8Z9X - chains B and A; structure by electron microscopy, 2.96 A resolution.

# Chain B (and A)
Name: ATP-binding cassette sub-family D member 3
Organism: Homo sapiens
Notes: EC 3.1.2.-, 7.6.2.-; chain A of this document is another copy of the same molecule, construct and numbering; everything in this record applies to it too
UniProt: P28288 (ABCD3_HUMAN); residue numbers follow UniProt; this construct covers 50-659
Chain sequence (668 residues; row label = number of the first residue in the row; numbers below 1 keep their minus sign (Met-8 is residue -8)):
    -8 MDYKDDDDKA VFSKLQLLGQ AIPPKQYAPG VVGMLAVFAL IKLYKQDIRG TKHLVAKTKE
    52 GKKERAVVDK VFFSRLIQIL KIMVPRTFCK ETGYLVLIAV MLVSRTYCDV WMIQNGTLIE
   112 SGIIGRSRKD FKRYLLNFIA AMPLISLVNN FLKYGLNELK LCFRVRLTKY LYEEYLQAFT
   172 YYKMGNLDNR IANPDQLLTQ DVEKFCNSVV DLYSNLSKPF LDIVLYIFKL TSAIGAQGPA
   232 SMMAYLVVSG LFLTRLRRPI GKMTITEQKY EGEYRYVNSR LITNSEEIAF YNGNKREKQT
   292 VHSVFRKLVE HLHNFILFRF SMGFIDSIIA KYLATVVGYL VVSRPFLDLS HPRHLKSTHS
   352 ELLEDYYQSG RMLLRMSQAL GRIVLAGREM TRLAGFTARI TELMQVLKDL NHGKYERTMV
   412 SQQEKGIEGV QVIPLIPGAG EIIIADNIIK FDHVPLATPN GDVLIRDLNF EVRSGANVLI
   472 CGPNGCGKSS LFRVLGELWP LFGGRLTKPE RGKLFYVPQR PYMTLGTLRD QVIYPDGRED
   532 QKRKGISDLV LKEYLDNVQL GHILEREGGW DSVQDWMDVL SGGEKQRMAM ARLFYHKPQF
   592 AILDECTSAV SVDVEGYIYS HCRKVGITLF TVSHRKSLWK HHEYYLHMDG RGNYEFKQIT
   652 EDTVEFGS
Not modelled in the structure: -8 to 59, 407-427, 648-659
Differences from the reference sequence: initiating methionine (-8); expression tag (-7 to 49)
Ligand contacts: phytanoyl-CoA (A1L1A): Phe211, Ile214, Val215, Ile218, Phe219, Met233, Leu237, Val238, Gly241, Leu242, Ala321, Lys322, Ala325, Thr326, Gly329, Tyr330, Tyr357, Gly361, Leu364, Leu365, Ser368, Gln369, Leu371, Gly372, Ile374, Val375
Curated features (UniProtKB/Swiss-Prot):
  - binding site (ATP): Gly473 to Ser480
  - modified residue: Lys61 (N6-acetyllysine), Lys260 (N6-acetyllysine), Lys399 (N6-acetyllysine), Lys533 (N6-acetyllysine), Ser659 (Phosphoserine)
  - glycosylation (N-linked (GlcNAc...) asparagine): Asn106, Asn206
  - mutagenesis: Ile70 to Leu71 (Abolishes localization to peroxisomes), Ile307 to Leu308 (Abolishes localization to peroxisomes), Gly478 (G478R: Decreased ATP-binding affinity), Ser572 (S572I: Decreased ATPase activity)
What the authors report for this chain:
  - mutagenesis - E596Q: decreased catalytic activity
  - binding site for phytanoyl-CoA: Glu111, Val215, Ala321, Lys322, Thr326, Tyr330, Gly372, Ile374, Val375
  - mutagenesis - E111A, K322A, Y330A: decreased catalytic activity on phytanoyl-CoA
  - mutagenesis - R96A, S205A, K209A, Y323A, R373A: abolished catalytic activity on phytanoyl-CoA

# Chain B / chain A interface
Residue-residue contacts (240):
  Ile110(B) with Tyr330(A), hydrophobic
  Glu111(B) with Tyr357(A); Tyr358(A), hydrogen bond
  Gly113(B) with Leu338(A)
  Ile114(B) with Ser334(A); Phe337(A); Tyr357(A)
  Ile115(B) with Phe337(A), hydrophobic; Leu353(A); Tyr357(A), hydrophobic
  Arg117(B) with Pro336(A), hydrogen bond (side chain-backbone); Phe337(A), hydrogen bond (side chain-backbone); Leu338(A); Asp339(A), hydrogen bond (side chain-backbone); Leu340(A); Leu346(A), hydrogen bond (side chain-backbone); Leu353(A)
  Ser118(B) with Leu338(A)
  Arg119(B) with Arg335(A); Leu338(A), hydrogen bond (side chain-backbone)
  Phe122(B) with Ser334(A); Arg335(A)
  Leu126(B) with Tyr330(A), hydrophobic
  Phe129(B) with Tyr323(A); Thr326(A); Val327(A), hydrophobic
  Ile130(B) with Val327(A), hydrophobic
  Met133(B) with Ile319(A), hydrophobic; Tyr323(A), hydrophobic; Leu324(A), hydrophobic
  Pro134(B) with Phe315(A); Ile319(A), hydrophobic
  Ile136(B) with Tyr323(A)
  Ser137(B) with Phe315(A), hydrogen bond (side chain-backbone); Ser318(A), hydrogen bond; Ile319(A); Tyr323(A)
  Leu138(B) with Phe315(A), hydrophobic
  Asn141(B) with Phe311(A); Gly314(A); Phe315(A), hydrogen bond (side chain-backbone); Ser318(A)
  Phe142(B) with Phe311(A), hydrophobic
  Tyr145(B) with Ile307(A), hydrophobic; Leu308(A), hydrophobic; Phe311(A), hydrophobic
  Asn148(B) with Ile307(A); Arg310(A)
  Glu149(B) with His304(A), salt bridge; Ile307(A)
  Leu152(B) with Glu301(A); Leu303(A), hydrophobic
  Arg155(B) with Glu262(A), salt bridge; Phe296(A)
  Val156(B) with Glu301(A)
  Thr159(B) with Tyr265(A); Phe296(A)
  Lys160(B) with Phe296(A); Arg297(A)
  Tyr163(B) with Tyr265(A); Asn269(A), hydrogen bond; Lys289(A)
  Glu164(B) with Lys289(A), salt bridge
  Tyr166(B) with Leu272(A), hydrophobic; Ile273(A)
  Leu167(B) with Asn285(A); Lys289(A)
  Gln168(B) with Asn285(A)
  Ala169(B) with Asn285(A)
  Phe170(B) with Ala280(A)
  Tyr172(B) with Ser276(A); Asn283(A); Asn285(A), hydrogen bond
  Tyr173(B) with Ser276(A)
  Pro185(B) with Ile273(A), hydrophobic
  Asp186(B) with Ile273(A)
  Thr190(B) with Tyr265(A); Arg266(A), hydrogen bond; Asn269(A)
  Gln191(B) with Arg266(A), hydrogen bond
  Glu194(B) with Arg266(A), salt bridge
  Glu262(B) with Arg155(A), salt bridge
  Tyr265(B) with Tyr163(A); Thr190(A)
  Arg266(B) with Arg155(A); Gln187(A); Thr190(A), hydrogen bond; Gln191(A), hydrogen bond; Glu194(A), salt bridge
  Tyr267(B) with Leu516(A), hydrophobic
  Val268(B) with Leu516(A), hydrophobic
  Asn269(B) with Tyr163(A), hydrogen bond; Thr190(A)
  Arg271(B) with Tyr513(A), hydrogen bond; Met514(A), hydrogen bond (side chain-backbone); Thr515(A); Leu516(A); Met568(A)
  Leu272(B) with Leu167(A), hydrophobic
  Ile273(B) with Tyr166(A); Pro185(A), hydrophobic; Asp186(A)
  Asn275(B) with Arg511(A); Tyr513(A)
  Ser276(B) with Tyr172(A); Tyr173(A)
  Glu277(B) with Arg484(A), salt bridge; Leu489(A)
  Glu278(B) with Pro509(A); Arg511(A), salt bridge; Pro512(A); Tyr513(A), hydrogen bond (side chain-backbone)
  Ile279(B) with Tyr525(A)
  Ala280(B) with Phe170(A); Leu489(A), hydrophobic
  Phe281(B) with Phe483(A); Arg484(A); Gly487(A); Leu489(A), hydrophobic; Arg502(A); Leu505(A); Tyr507(A), hydrophobic
  Tyr282(B) with Leu505(A); Phe506(A), hydrophobic; Tyr513(A); Tyr525(A), hydrophobic
  Asn283(B) with Tyr172(A), hydrogen bond (backbone-side chain); Arg502(A)
  Gly284(B) with Tyr525(A), hydrogen bond (backbone-side chain)
  Asn285(B) with Gln168(A); Ala169(A); Tyr172(A), hydrogen bond
  Arg287(B) with Thr515(A); Leu516(A); Tyr525(A)
  Glu288(B) with Tyr513(A), hydrogen bond; Tyr525(A)
  Lys289(B) with Tyr163(A); Glu164(A); Leu167(A)
  Val292(B) with Tyr163(A), hydrophobic
  Phe296(B) with Arg155(A); Thr159(A); Lys160(A)
  Arg297(B) with Lys160(A)
  Glu301(B) with Leu152(A); Val156(A)
  Leu303(B) with Leu152(A), hydrophobic
  His304(B) with Glu149(A), salt bridge
  Ile307(B) with Tyr145(A), hydrophobic; Asn148(A); Glu149(A)
  Leu308(B) with Tyr145(A), hydrophobic
  Arg310(B) with Asn148(A)
  Phe311(B) with Asn141(A); Phe142(A), hydrophobic; Tyr145(A), hydrophobic
  Gly314(B) with Asn141(A)
  Phe315(B) with Pro134(A); Ser137(A), hydrogen bond (backbone-side chain); Leu138(A); Asn141(A), hydrogen bond (backbone-side chain)
  Ser318(B) with Ser137(A), hydrogen bond; Asn141(A)
  Ile319(B) with Met133(A), hydrophobic; Pro134(A), hydrophobic; Ser137(A)
  Tyr323(B) with Phe129(A); Met133(A), hydrophobic; Ile136(A); Ser137(A); Asn140(A)
  Leu324(B) with Met133(A), hydrophobic
  Thr326(B) with Phe129(A)
  Val327(B) with Phe129(A), hydrophobic; Ile130(A), hydrophobic
  Tyr330(B) with Ile110(A), hydrophobic; Phe122(A), hydrophobic; Leu126(A), hydrophobic
  Leu331(B) with Phe122(A), hydrophobic
  Ser334(B) with Ile114(A); Phe122(A)
  Arg335(B) with Arg119(A); Phe122(A)
  Pro336(B) with Arg117(A), hydrogen bond (backbone-side chain)
  Phe337(B) with Ile114(A); Arg117(A), hydrogen bond (backbone-side chain)
  Leu338(B) with Gly113(A); Ile114(A); Ser118(A); Arg119(A), hydrogen bond (backbone-side chain); Phe122(A), hydrophobic
  Asp339(B) with Arg117(A), hydrogen bond (backbone-side chain)
  Leu340(B) with Arg117(A)
  Leu346(B) with Arg117(A), hydrogen bond (backbone-side chain)
  Leu353(B) with Ile115(A); Arg117(A)
  Leu354(B) with Ile115(A), hydrophobic; Leu354(A), hydrophobic
  Tyr357(B) with Glu111(A); Ile114(A); Ile115(A), hydrophobic
  Tyr358(B) with Glu111(A), hydrogen bond; Leu354(A); Tyr358(A)
  Phe483(B) with Phe281(A)
  Arg484(B) with Phe281(A)
  Gly487(B) with Phe281(A)
  Leu489(B) with Glu277(A); Ala280(A), hydrophobic
  Arg502(B) with Phe281(A); Asn283(A)
  Leu505(B) with Phe281(A)
  Phe506(B) with Tyr282(A), hydrophobic
  Tyr507(B) with Glu277(A); Phe281(A), hydrophobic; Tyr282(A)
  Pro509(B) with Glu278(A)
  Arg511(B) with Asn275(A), hydrogen bond; Glu278(A), salt bridge
  Pro512(B) with Glu278(A)
  Tyr513(B) with Arg271(A), hydrogen bond; Asn275(A); Glu278(A), hydrogen bond (backbone-side chain); Glu288(A), hydrogen bond
  Met514(B) with Arg271(A), hydrogen bond (backbone-side chain)
  Thr515(B) with Arg271(A); Arg287(A)
  Leu516(B) with Tyr267(A), hydrophobic; Val268(A), hydrophobic; Arg271(A); Arg287(A)
  Asp521(B) with Arg287(A), salt bridge
  Tyr525(B) with Ile279(A); Tyr282(A), hydrophobic; Gly284(A); Arg287(A); Glu288(A)
  Pro526(B) with Tyr282(A), hydrophobic
  Met568(B) with Arg271(A)
Interface residues without a listed pair, chain B (128 interface residues in all): Met103, Gly107, Asn140, Leu189, Ser270, Thr291, His293, Lys347, Arg362, Asp527, Asp566, Arg583, Ile593
Interface residues without a listed pair, chain A (127 interface residues in all): Met103, Gly107, Leu189, Ser270, Thr291, Val292, His293, Leu331, Lys347, Arg362, Asp521, Pro526, Asp527, Arg583

# In short
Chain B and chain A form an interface of 128 and 127 residues respectively; the contacts include 37 hydrogen
bonds and 11 salt bridges. Polar pairs include Glu149(B)-His304(A), Arg155(B)-Glu262(A) and
Glu164(B)-Lys289(A). From the paper: a binding site for phytanoyl-CoA at Glu111(B), Val215(B) and Ala321(B)
among others; R96A, S205A and K209A of chain B, among others, abolish catalytic activity on phytanoyl-CoA; 9
substitutions were tested in all.
Chain B and chain A are both ATP-binding cassette sub-family D member 3 (Homo sapiens); the structure, Cryo-EM
structure of Phytanoyl-CoA-bound human very long-chain fatty acid ABC transporter ABCD3, was determined by
electron microscopy together with 8Z0F from the same study.
